5DG1 - chains A and D; structure by X-ray diffraction, 3.20 A resolution.

# Chain A (and D)
Protein: Galectin-2
Source organism: Homo sapiens
Notes: chain D of this document is another copy of the same molecule, construct and numbering; everything in this record applies to it too
Reference sequence: P05162 (LEG2_HUMAN); residues 4-135 here correspond to UniProt positions 1-132 (UniProt number = residue number - 3)
Sequence (135 residues; row label = number of the first residue in the row):
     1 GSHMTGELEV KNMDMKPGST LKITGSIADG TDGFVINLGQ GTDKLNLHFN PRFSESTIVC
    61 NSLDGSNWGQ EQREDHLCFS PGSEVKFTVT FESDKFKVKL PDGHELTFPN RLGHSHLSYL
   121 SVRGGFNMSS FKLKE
Disordered / not traced: 1-6
Differences from the reference sequence: expression tag (1-3)
UniProt features mapped onto this chain:
  - binding site (a beta-D-galactoside): W68 to E74

# Chain A / chain D interface
Residue-residue contacts - 22 pairs, chain A then chain D:
  E7(A) - N12(D)
  L8(A) - K11(D)
  L8(A) - N12(D)
  L8(A) - M13(D)  hydrophobic
  E9(A) - E9(D)
  E9(A) - V10(D)
  E9(A) - K11(D)  hydrogen bond (backbone-backbone)
  V10(A) - E9(D)
  K11(A) - L8(D)
  K11(A) - E9(D)  hydrogen bond (backbone-backbone)
  N12(A) - E7(D)  hydrogen bond (side chain-backbone)
  N12(A) - L8(D)
  M13(A) - L8(D)
  S129(A) - K132(D)
  S129(A) - L133(D)  hydrogen bond (backbone-backbone)
  S130(A) - F131(D)
  S130(A) - K132(D)
  F131(A) - S129(D)
  F131(A) - S130(D)  hydrogen bond (backbone-side chain)
  F131(A) - F131(D)  hydrogen bond (backbone-backbone)
  K132(A) - S129(D)
  L133(A) - S129(D)  hydrogen bond (backbone-backbone)
Interface residues without a listed pair, chain A (13 interface residues in all): M128

# Overview
13 residues of chain A face 12 of chain D across their interface; the contacts include 7 hydrogen bonds. Among
the polar pairs are N12(A)-E7(D), F131(A)-S130(D) and E9(A)-K11(D). UniProt lists 7 beta-D-galactoside-binding
residues on chain A.
Chain A and chain D are both Galectin-2 (Homo sapiens); the structure, Sugar binding protein - human
galectin-2, was determined by X-ray diffraction, deposited together with 5DG2 and 5EWS.
